PDB entry 4MPY | X-ray diffraction, 1.85 A resolution | chains A and B of the 4 polymer chains in the assembly

# Chain A (and B)
Name: Betaine aldehyde dehydrogenase
Organism: Staphylococcus aureus subsp. aureus
Notes: EC 1.2.1.8; chain B of this document is another copy of the same molecule, construct and numbering; everything in this record applies to it too
UniProtKB: Q5HCU0 (Q5HCU0_STAAC); numbering as in UniProt (aligned over 1-496)
Amino-acid sequence (520 residues; each row starts with the number of its first residue; numbers below 1 keep their minus sign (Met-23 is residue -23)):
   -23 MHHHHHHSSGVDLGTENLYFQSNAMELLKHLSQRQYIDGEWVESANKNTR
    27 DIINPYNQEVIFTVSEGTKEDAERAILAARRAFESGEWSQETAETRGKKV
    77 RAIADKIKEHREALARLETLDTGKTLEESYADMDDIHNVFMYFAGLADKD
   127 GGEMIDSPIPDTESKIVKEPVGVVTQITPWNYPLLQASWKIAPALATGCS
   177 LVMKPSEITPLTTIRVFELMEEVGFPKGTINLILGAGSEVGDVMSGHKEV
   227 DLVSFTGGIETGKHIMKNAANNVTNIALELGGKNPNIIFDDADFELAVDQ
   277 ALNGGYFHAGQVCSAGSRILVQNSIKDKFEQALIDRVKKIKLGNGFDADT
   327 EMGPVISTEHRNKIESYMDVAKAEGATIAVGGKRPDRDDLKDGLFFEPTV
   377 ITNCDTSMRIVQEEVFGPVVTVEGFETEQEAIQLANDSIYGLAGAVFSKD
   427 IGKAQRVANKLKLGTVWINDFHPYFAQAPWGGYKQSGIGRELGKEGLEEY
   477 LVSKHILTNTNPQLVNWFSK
Disordered / not traced: -23 to -4
Differences from the reference sequence: expression tag (-23 to 0)
Modified / non-standard residues: Cys289 (s,s-(2-hydroxyethyl)thiocysteine; CME)
Metal / ion sites: Na+ site 1: Ile29, Asp97, Ile184; Na+ site 2: Val249 (shared with Lys460(B), Gly463(B) of chain B); Na+ site 3: Lys460, Gly463 (shared with Val249(B) of chain B)
Small-molecule neighbours: NAD (nicotinamide-adenine-dinucleotide): Ile153, Thr154, Pro155, Trp156, Asn157, Lys180, Pro181, Ser182, Glu183, Gly211, Ala212, Gly213, Ser214, Gly217, Asp218, Phe231, Thr232, Gly233, Gly234, Thr237, His240, Ile241, Glu255, Leu256, Gly257, Cys289, His336, Lys339, Glu390, Phe392
What the authors report for this chain:
  - catalytic residues: Glu255, Cys289 (by similarity / conservation)
  - binding site for NAD: Trp156, Asn157, Lys180, Glu390, Phe392 (by similarity / conservation)
  - binding site for NAD: Gly234
  - binding site for NAD: Cys289 (from molecular simulation)
  - mutagenesis - L161M, Q162M: unchanged catalytic activity
  - mutagenesis - D111A, L161M/Q162M, I332S, Y343A: decreased catalytic activity
  - mutagenesis - G234T (less than 1%), V288D, S290T, H448F/P449M/Y450L (27-fold), W456H: decreased catalytic activity on BA
  - mutagenesis - Y450L: decreased binding to BA
  - mutagenesis - G234A, Y450L: decreased binding to NAD
  - mutagenesis - G234S: increased binding to NAD
  - mutagenesis - G234A, G234S, G234T: unchanged binding to BA
  - mutagenesis - P449M: increased catalytic activity

# Interface between chain A and chain B
Residue-residue contacts (177):
  Phe59(A) with Lys438(B)
  Glu60(A) with Lys438(B), salt bridge
  Thr101(A) with Trp493(B)
  Glu103(A) with Trp493(B)
  Glu104(A) with Trp493(B)
  Ile131(A) with Gln453(B)
  Asp132(A) with Gln453(B)
  Ser133(A) with Phe451(B)
  Pro134(A) with Phe451(B), hydrophobic; Gln453(B)
  Ile135(A) with Pro449(B), hydrophobic; Phe451(B), hydrophobic
  Ser140(A) with Phe451(B)
  Lys141(A) with Gln431(B), hydrogen bond
  Ile142(A) with Pro455(B)
  Lys144(A) with Glu471(B)
  Glu145(A) with Asn435(B); Tyr459(B), hydrogen bond
  Lys239(A) with Ala246(B); Asn247(B), hydrogen bond (side chain-backbone); Val249(B)
  Met242(A) with Met242(B); Ala246(B), hydrophobic; Thr250(B)
  Lys243(A) with Lys243(B), hydrogen bond (backbone-side chain); Ala246(B); Asn247(B), hydrogen bond
  Ala246(A) with Lys239(B); Met242(B), hydrophobic; Lys243(B)
  Asn247(A) with Lys239(B), hydrogen bond (backbone-side chain); Lys243(B), hydrogen bond
  Asn248(A) with Gln461(B)
  Val249(A) with Lys239(B); Leu254(B), hydrophobic; Leu256(B), hydrophobic; Lys460(B); Gln461(B); Gly463(B); Ile464(B)
  Thr250(A) with Met242(B); Ile464(B)
  Asn251(A) with Ile464(B)
  Ile252(A) with Met242(B), hydrophobic
  Leu254(A) with Val249(B), hydrophobic
  Leu256(A) with Val249(B), hydrophobic
  Glu271(A) with Leu490(B)
  Leu272(A) with Pro488(B), hydrophobic; Gln489(B); Leu490(B), hydrophobic
  Asp275(A) with Leu490(B); Val491(B), hydrogen bond (side chain-backbone); Asn492(B), hydrogen bond (side chain-backbone)
  Leu278(A) with Phe494(B)
  Asn279(A) with Val491(B); Phe494(B)
  Tyr282(A) with Phe494(B), hydrophobic
  Phe283(A) with Trp493(B), hydrophobic; Phe494(B), hydrophobic
  Arg312(A) with Phe494(B), hydrogen bond (side chain-backbone); Ser495(B), hydrogen bond (side chain-backbone); Lys496(B)
  Lys315(A) with Ser495(B); Lys496(B)
  Ile316(A) with Phe494(B), hydrophobic
  Lys317(A) with Ser495(B)
  Glu327(A) with Trp493(B), hydrogen bond (backbone-side chain); Phe494(B); Ser495(B), hydrogen bond
  Gln431(A) with Lys141(B)
  Ala434(A) with Lys480(B), hydrogen bond (backbone-side chain)
  Asn435(A) with Glu145(B); Lys480(B), hydrogen bond (backbone-side chain); Ile482(B)
  Leu437(A) with Lys480(B), hydrogen bond (backbone-side chain)
  Lys438(A) with Phe59(B); Glu60(B), salt bridge
  Leu439(A) with Lys480(B)
  Gly440(A) with Ser479(B); Lys480(B); His481(B), hydrogen bond (backbone-backbone)
  Thr441(A) with His481(B)
  Val442(A) with His481(B), hydrogen bond (backbone-backbone); Ile482(B); Leu483(B), hydrogen bond (backbone-backbone)
  Trp443(A) with Leu483(B)
  Ile444(A) with Ile482(B), hydrophobic; Leu483(B), hydrogen bond (backbone-backbone); Thr484(B); Asn485(B), hydrogen bond (backbone-backbone)
  Asn445(A) with Asn485(B); Pro488(B)
  Asp446(A) with Asn485(B), hydrogen bond
  Phe451(A) with Ser133(B); Pro134(B), hydrophobic; Ile135(B), hydrophobic; Ser140(B); His481(B); Leu483(B), hydrophobic
  Gln453(A) with Ile131(B); Pro134(B)
  Ala454(A) with His481(B)
  Pro455(A) with Ile142(B); His481(B)
  Tyr459(A) with Glu145(B), hydrogen bond; Val478(B); Ser479(B); Lys480(B)
  Lys460(A) with Val249(B)
  Gln461(A) with Asn248(B); Val249(B)
  Gly463(A) with Val249(B)
  Ile464(A) with Val249(B); Thr250(B); Asn251(B)
  Arg466(A) with Val478(B); Ser479(B), hydrogen bond (side chain-backbone)
  Glu471(A) with Lys144(B), salt bridge; Ser479(B), hydrogen bond
  Val478(A) with Tyr459(B), hydrophobic; Arg466(B)
  Ser479(A) with Gly440(B); Tyr459(B); Arg466(B), hydrogen bond (backbone-side chain); Glu471(B), hydrogen bond
  Lys480(A) with Ala434(B), hydrogen bond (side chain-backbone); Asn435(B), hydrogen bond (side chain-backbone); Leu437(B), hydrogen bond (side chain-backbone); Leu439(B); Gly440(B); Tyr459(B)
  His481(A) with Gly440(B), hydrogen bond (backbone-backbone); Thr441(B); Val442(B), hydrogen bond (backbone-backbone); Phe451(B); Ala454(B); Pro455(B)
  Ile482(A) with Gln431(B); Asn435(B); Val442(B)
  Leu483(A) with Val442(B), hydrogen bond (backbone-backbone); Trp443(B); Ile444(B), hydrogen bond (backbone-backbone); Pro449(B), hydrophobic; Phe451(B), hydrophobic
  Thr484(A) with Ile444(B)
  Asn485(A) with Ile444(B), hydrogen bond (backbone-backbone); Asn445(B); Asp446(B), hydrogen bond
  Pro488(A) with Leu272(B), hydrophobic; Asn445(B)
  Gln489(A) with Leu272(B)
  Leu490(A) with Glu271(B); Leu272(B), hydrophobic; Asp275(B)
  Val491(A) with Asp275(B), hydrogen bond (backbone-side chain); Asn279(B)
  Asn492(A) with Asp275(B), hydrogen bond (backbone-side chain)
  Trp493(A) with Thr101(B); Glu103(B); Glu104(B); Asn279(B); Phe283(B), hydrophobic; Glu327(B), hydrogen bond (side chain-backbone)
  Phe494(A) with Leu278(B); Asn279(B); Tyr282(B), hydrophobic; Phe283(B), hydrophobic; Arg312(B), hydrogen bond (backbone-side chain); Ile316(B), hydrophobic; Glu327(B)
  Ser495(A) with Arg312(B), hydrogen bond (backbone-side chain); Lys315(B); Lys317(B); Glu327(B), hydrogen bond
  Lys496(A) with Arg312(B); Lys315(B), hydrogen bond (backbone-side chain)
Interface residues without a listed pair, chain A (89 interface residues in all): Arg56, Glu129, Lys224, Asp227, Ala245, Gln276, Lys436, Pro449, Gly465
Interface residues without a listed pair, chain B (87 interface residues in all): Arg56, Asp132, Ala245, Ile252, Gln276, Ile415, Lys436, Lys470

# In short
Chain A and chain B form an interface of 89 and 87 residues respectively, with 43 hydrogen bonds and 3 salt
bridges. Polar contacts include Glu60(A)-Lys438(B), Glu471(A)-Lys144(B) and Lys141(A)-Gln431(B). From the
paper: catalytic residues Glu255(A) and Cys289(A); G234T, V288D and S290T of chain A, among others, reduce
catalytic activity on BA; 15 substitutions were tested in all.
Chain A and chain B are both Betaine aldehyde dehydrogenase (Staphylococcus aureus subsp. aureus); the
structure, 1.85 Angstrom resolution crystal structure of betaine aldehyde dehydrogenase (betB) from
Staphylococcus aureus (IDP00699) in complex ..., was determined by X-ray diffraction together with 4MPB from
the same study.
